Entry 6UJA (electron microscopy, 3.30 A resolution); this record covers chains A and D of the 3 polymer chains in the assembly.

Chain A:
Molecule: Integrin alpha-V
Source organism: Homo sapiens
UniProt: P06756 (ITAV_HUMAN); residues 1-1018 here correspond to UniProt positions 31-1048 (UniProt number = residue number + 30)
Sequence (1018 residues; numbered 1 to 1018; the number before each row is that of its first residue):
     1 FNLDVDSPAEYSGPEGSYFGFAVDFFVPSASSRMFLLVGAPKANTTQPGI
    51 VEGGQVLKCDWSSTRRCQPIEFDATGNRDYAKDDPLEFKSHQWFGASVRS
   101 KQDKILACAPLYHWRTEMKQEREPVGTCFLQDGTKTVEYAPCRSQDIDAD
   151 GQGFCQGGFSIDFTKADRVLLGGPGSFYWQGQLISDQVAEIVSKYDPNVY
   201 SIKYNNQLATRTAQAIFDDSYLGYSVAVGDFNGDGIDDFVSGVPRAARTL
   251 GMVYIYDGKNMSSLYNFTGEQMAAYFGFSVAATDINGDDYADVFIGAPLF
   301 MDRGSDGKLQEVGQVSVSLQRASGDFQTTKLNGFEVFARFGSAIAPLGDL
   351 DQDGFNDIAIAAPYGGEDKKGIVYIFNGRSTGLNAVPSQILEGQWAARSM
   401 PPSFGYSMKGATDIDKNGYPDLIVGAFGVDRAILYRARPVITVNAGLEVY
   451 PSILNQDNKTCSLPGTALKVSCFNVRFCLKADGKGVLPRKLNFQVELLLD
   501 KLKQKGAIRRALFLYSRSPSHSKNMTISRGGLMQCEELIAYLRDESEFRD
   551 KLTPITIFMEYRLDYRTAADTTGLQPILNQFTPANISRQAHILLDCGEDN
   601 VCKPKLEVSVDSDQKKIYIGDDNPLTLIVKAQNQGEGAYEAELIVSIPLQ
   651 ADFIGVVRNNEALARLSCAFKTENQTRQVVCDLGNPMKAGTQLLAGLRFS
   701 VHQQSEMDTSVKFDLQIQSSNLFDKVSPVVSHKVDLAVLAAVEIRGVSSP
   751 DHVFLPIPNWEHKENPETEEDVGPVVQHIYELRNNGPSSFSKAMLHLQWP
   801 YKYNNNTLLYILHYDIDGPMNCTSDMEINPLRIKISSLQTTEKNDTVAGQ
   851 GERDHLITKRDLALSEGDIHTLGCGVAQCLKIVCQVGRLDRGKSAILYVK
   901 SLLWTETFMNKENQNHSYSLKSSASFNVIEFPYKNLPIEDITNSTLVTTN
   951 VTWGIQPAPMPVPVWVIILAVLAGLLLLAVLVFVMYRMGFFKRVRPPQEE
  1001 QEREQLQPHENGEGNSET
Unresolved in the structure: 594-1018
Disulfides: Cys59-Cys67, Cys108-Cys128, Cys142-Cys155
Covalently attached groups: N-acetylglucosamine (NAG) linked to Asn44, Asn260; glycan linked to Asn266
Metal / ion sites: Ca2+ site 1: Asn232, Asp234, Ile236, Asp238; Ca2+ site 2: Asn286, Asp288, Tyr290, Asp292; Ca2+ site 3: Asp349, Asp351, Asp353, Phe355, Asp357; Ca2+ site 4: Asp413, Asp415, Asn417, Tyr419, Asp421

Chain D:
Molecule: Transforming growth factor beta-1 proprotein
Source organism: Sus scrofa
UniProt: P07200 (TGFB1_PIG); residues 1-361 here correspond to UniProt positions 30-390 (UniProt number = residue number + 29)
Sequence (363 residues; numbered -1 to 361; the number before each row is that of its first residue; numbers below 1 keep their minus sign (Gly-1 is residue -1)):
    -1 GPLSTCKTIDMELVKRKRIEAIRGQILSKLRLASPPSQGDVPPGPLPEAV
    49 LALYNSTRDRVAGESVEPEPEPEADYYAKEVTRVLMVESGNQIYDKFKGT
    99 PHSLYMLFNTSELREAVPEPVLLSRAELRLLRLKLKVEQHVELYQKYSND
   149 SWRYLSNRLLAPSDSPEWLSFDVTGVVRQWLTRREAIEGFRLSAHCSCDS
   199 KDNTLHVEINGFNSGRRGDLATIHGMNRPFLLLMATPLERAQHLHSSRHR
   249 RALDTNYCFSSTEKNCCVRQLYIDFRKDLGWKWIHEPKGYHANFCLGPCP
   299 YIWSLDTQYSKVLALYNQHNPGASAAPCCVPQALEPLPIVYYVGRKPKVE
   349 QLSNMIVRSCKCS
Unresolved in the structure: -1 to 39, 60-75, 194-201, 240-361
Sequence notes: expression tag (-1 to 0)
UniProt features mapped onto this chain:
  - region: Asp197 to Gly223 (Bowtie tail)
  - motif: Arg215 to Asp217 (Cell attachment site)
  - site: Arg249, Ala250 (Cleavage)
  - glycosylation (N-linked (GlcNAc...) asparagine): Asn53, Asn107, Asn147
Metal / ion sites: Mg2+: Asp217 (shared with 3 residues of chain B)
Reported in the primary citation:
  - Mg2+ coordination: Asp217

Chain A / chain D interface:
Pairs across the interface (8):
  Asp148(A) with Arg214(D), salt bridge
  Asp150(A) with Gly213(D); Arg215(D), salt bridge
  Tyr178(A) with Gly213(D), hydrogen bond (side chain-backbone); Arg214(D); Arg215(D), hydrogen bond (side chain-backbone)
  Gln180(A) with Arg215(D)
  Asp218(A) with Arg215(D), salt bridge
Also at the interface, not in a pair above, chain A (7 interface residues in all): Phe177, Ala215
Also at the interface, not in a pair above, chain D (4 interface residues in all): Gly216
Interface features reported in the paper:
  - specific contacts: Asp218(A)-Arg215(D)

Overview:
Chain A and chain D form an interface of 7 and 4 residues respectively, with 2 hydrogen bonds and 3 salt
bridges. Polar pairs include Asp148(A)-Arg214(D), Asp150(A)-Arg215(D) and Asp218(A)-Arg215(D). The paper
describes a contact between Asp218(A) and Arg215(D). Covalently linked N-acetylglucosamine: at Asn44(A) and
Asn260(A). The paper reports Mg2+ coordination by Asp217(D).
Chain A is Integrin alpha-V (Homo sapiens) and chain D is Transforming growth factor beta-1 proprotein (Sus
scrofa); the structure, Integrin alpha-v beta-8 in complex with pro-TGF-beta1, was determined by electron
microscopy.
